Entry 6J9C (X-ray diffraction, 3.10 A resolution); this record covers chains A and C of the 3 polymer chains in the assembly.

[Chain A]
Molecule: B3 domain-containing transcription factor LEC2
From: Arabidopsis thaliana
UniProtKB: Q1PFR7 (LEC2_ARATH); numbering as in UniProt (aligned over 160-273)
Amino-acid sequence (123 residues; each row starts with the number of its first residue):
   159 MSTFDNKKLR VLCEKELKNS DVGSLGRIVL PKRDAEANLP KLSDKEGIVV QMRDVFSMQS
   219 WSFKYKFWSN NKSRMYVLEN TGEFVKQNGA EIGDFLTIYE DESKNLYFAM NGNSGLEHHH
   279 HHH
Disordered / not traced: 159-162, 274-281
Construct notes: expression tag (159, 274-281)
Curated features (UniProtKB/Swiss-Prot):
  - DNA-binding region: Cys171 to Ser272 (TF-B3)

[Chain C]
Molecule: 15-nt DNA strand
Notes: fragment: flc cme dna
Sequence (15 nucleotides; row label = number of the first residue in the row):
     1 CAATCCATGC AGAAT

[Chain A / chain C interface]
Contacting residue pairs (14):
  Lys173(A) - DA7(C)  salt bridge to the phosphate
  Lys176(A) - DA7(C)  phosphate contact
  Asn177(A) - DT8(C)  phosphate contact
  Ser178(A) - DA7(C)  sugar contact
  Ser178(A) - DT8(C)  hydrogen bond to the phosphate
  Val187(A) - DA7(C)  phosphate contact
  Pro189(A) - DC6(C)  phosphate contact
  Lys190(A) - DC5(C)  phosphate contact
  Lys190(A) - DC6(C)  hydrogen bond to the phosphate
  Arg191(A) - DC5(C)  salt bridge to the phosphate
  Asn228(A) - DC6(C)  hydrogen bond to the base
  Met233(A) - DC6(C)  base contact
  Met233(A) - DA7(C)  base contact
  Met233(A) - DT8(C)  base contact
Interface residues without a listed pair, chain A (14 interface residues in all): Arg185, Leu188, Trp226, Asn229
Interface residues without a listed pair, chain C (7 interface residues in all): DT4, DG9, DC10

[Overview]
14 residues of chain A and 7 residues of chain C are in contact, with 3 hydrogen bonds and 2 salt bridges.
Polar pairs include Asn228(A)-DC6(C), Ser178(A)-DT8(C) and Lys190(A)-DC6(C). From UniProt: a DNA-binding
region on chain A.
Here chain A is B3 domain-containing transcription factor LEC2 (Arabidopsis thaliana) and chain C is a 15-nt
DNA strand. Entry 6J9C (Crystal structure of Arabidopsis thaliana transcription factor LEC2-DNA complex) was
determined by X-ray diffraction, deposited together with 6J9A and 6J9B.
